PDB entry 7TAW | electron microscopy, 2.70 A resolution | chains d and m of the 24 polymer chains in the assembly

Chain d:
Name: CRISPR type I-F/YPEST-associated protein Csy3
Reference sequence: A0A444M080 (A0A444M080_PSEAI); residues 21-361 here correspond to UniProt positions 2-342 (UniProt number = residue number - 19)
Amino-acid sequence (360 residues; numbered 2 to 361; the number before each row is that of its first residue):
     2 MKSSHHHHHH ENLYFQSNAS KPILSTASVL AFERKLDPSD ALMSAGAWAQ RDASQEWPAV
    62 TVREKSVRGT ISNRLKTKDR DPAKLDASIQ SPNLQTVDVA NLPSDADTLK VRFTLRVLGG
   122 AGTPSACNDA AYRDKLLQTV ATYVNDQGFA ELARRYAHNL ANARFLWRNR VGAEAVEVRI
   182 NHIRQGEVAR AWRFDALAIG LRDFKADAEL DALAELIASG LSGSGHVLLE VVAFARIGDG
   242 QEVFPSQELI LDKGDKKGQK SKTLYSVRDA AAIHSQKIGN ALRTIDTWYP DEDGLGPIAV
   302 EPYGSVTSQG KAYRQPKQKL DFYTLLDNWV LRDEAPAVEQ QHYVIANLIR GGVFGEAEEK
Disordered / not traced: 2-23, 69-95, 251-260, 359-361
Sequence notes: initiating methionine (2); expression tag (3-20)

Chain m:
Molecule: 61-nt RNA strand
Sequence (61 nucleotides; each row starts with the number of its first residue):
     1 CUAAGAAAUU CACGGCGGGC UUGAUGUCCG CGUCUACCUG AUUCACUGCC GUAUAGGCAG
    61 C
Sequence notes: conflict A41 (G1458 in 313291946), A53 (G1446 in 313291946)

Chain d / chain m interface:
Pairs across the interface - 33 pairs, chain d then chain m:
  Ala-32(d) / U35(m)  sugar contact
  Phe-33(d) / U35(m)  phosphate contact
  Phe-33(d) / A36(m)  sugar contact
  Glu-34(d) / U35(m)  sugar contact
  Glu-34(d) / A36(m)  phosphate contact
  Arg-35(d) / A36(m)  hydrogen bond to the phosphate
  Arg-35(d) / C37(m)  salt bridge to the phosphate
  Val-68(d) / C44(m)  sugar contact
  Val-98(d) / C44(m)  phosphate contact
  Trp-168(d) / C38(m)  base contact
  Gln-248(d) / U39(m)  hydrogen bond to the sugar
  Gln-248(d) / G40(m)  hydrogen bond to the phosphate
  Glu-249(d) / U39(m)  base contact
  Leu-250(d) / U39(m)  base contact
  Lys-263(d) / U43(m)  sugar contact
  Lys-263(d) / C44(m)  salt bridge to the phosphate
  His-275(d) / U39(m)  salt bridge to the phosphate
  Gln-277(d) / C37(m)  sugar contact
  Gln-277(d) / C38(m)  phosphate contact
  Gln-277(d) / U39(m)  hydrogen bond to the phosphate
  Lys-278(d) / C38(m)  hydrogen bond to the phosphate
  Lys-278(d) / U39(m)  salt bridge to the phosphate
  Lys-278(d) / G40(m)  salt bridge to the phosphate
  Asn-281(d) / C38(m)  hydrogen bond to the phosphate
  Thr-308(d) / C38(m)  hydrogen bond to the base
  Ser-309(d) / C38(m)  base contact
  Arg-351(d) / A36(m)  hydrogen bond to the sugar
  Arg-351(d) / C37(m)  phosphate contact
  Gly-352(d) / A36(m)  sugar contact
  Gly-353(d) / U35(m)  hydrogen bond to the sugar
  Gly-353(d) / A36(m)  hydrogen bond to the sugar
  Val-354(d) / U35(m)  base contact
  Val-354(d) / A36(m)  base contact
Also at the interface, not in a pair above, chain d (23 interface residues in all): Val-100, Ser-126

In short:
Chain d and chain m form an interface of 23 and 8 residues respectively, with 10 hydrogen bonds and 5 salt
bridges. Polar contacts include Thr-308(d)/C38(m), Gln-248(d)/U39(m) and Arg-351(d)/A36(m).
Here chain d is CRISPR type I-F/YPEST-associated protein Csy3 and chain m is a 61-nt RNA strand. Entry 7TAW
(Cryo-EM structure of the Csy-AcrIF24-promoter DNA dimer) was determined by electron microscopy together with
7T3J, 7T3K, 7T3L and 7TAX from the same study.
